Entry 6Y8L (X-ray diffraction, 1.40 A resolution); this record covers chains A and B.

[Chain A (and B)]
Molecule: DNA gyrase subunit B
Organism: Mycolicibacterium thermoresistibile
Notes: EC 5.6.2.2; chain B of this document is another copy of the same molecule, construct and numbering; everything in this record applies to it too
UniProt: A0A117ILT2 (A0A117ILT2_MYCTH); residue numbers follow UniProt; this construct covers 20-102, 123-213, 245-254
Amino-acid sequence (186 residues; numbered 18 to 254; 51 numbers in that range are skipped by the numbering (no residue carries them; nothing is unmodelled there); the number before each row is that of its first residue):
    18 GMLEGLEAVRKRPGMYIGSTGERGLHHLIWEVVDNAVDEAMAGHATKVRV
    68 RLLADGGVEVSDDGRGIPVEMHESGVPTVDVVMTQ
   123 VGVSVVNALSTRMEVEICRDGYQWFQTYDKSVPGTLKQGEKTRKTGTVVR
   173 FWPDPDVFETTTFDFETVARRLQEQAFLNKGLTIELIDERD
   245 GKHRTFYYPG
Unresolved in the structure: 18-19 (chain B: 18-21, 89-91)
Sequence notes: expression tag (18-19); engineered mutation Asp-213 (Val in A0A117ILT2), Gly-245 (Val in A0A117ILT2)
Ion coordination: Zn2+ site 1: His-44 (shared with Asp-51(B), Asp-55(B) of chain B); Zn2+ site 2: Asp-51, Asp-55 (shared with His-44(B) of chain B); Zn2+ site 3: His-61, Glu-138; Zn2+ site 4 near His-61 (its only coordinating residue here)
Small-molecule neighbours:
  - novobiocin (NOV), molecule 1: Arg-29, Gly-31, Met-32
  - novobiocin (NOV), molecule 2: Asn-52, Ala-53, Asp-55, Glu-56, Asp-79, Arg-82, Gly-83, Ile-84, Pro-85, Glu-87, Thr-95, Val-99, Met-100, Val-123, Val-125, Arg-141, Thr-169
What the authors report for this chain:
  - binding site for novobiocin: Arg-141
  - mutagenesis - N52A, E56A, D79A, R82A, G83S: abolished catalytic activity
  - mutagenesis - R141A, R141Q: decreased catalytic activity
  - mutagenesis - R141A, R141Q: unchanged binding to Redx03863

[How chain A and chain B interact]
Residue-residue contacts (34):
  Met-32(A) with Val-99(B), hydrophobic; Val-123(B)
  Tyr-33(A) with Val-123(B), hydrophobic
  Gly-35(A) with Asp-55(B); Ala-59(B)
  Arg-40(A) with Asp-51(B), salt bridge; Val-54(B); Asp-55(B), salt bridge; Met-58(B); Gln-197(B), hydrogen bond; Asn-201(B)
  His-44(A) with Asp-51(B), salt bridge; Asp-55(B), salt bridge
  Asp-51(A) with Arg-40(B), salt bridge; His-44(B), salt bridge
  Val-54(A) with Arg-40(B)
  Asp-55(A) with Gly-35(B); Arg-40(B), salt bridge; His-44(B), salt bridge
  Ala-59(A) with Gly-35(B)
  Val-99(A) with Met-32(B), hydrophobic
  Val-123(A) with Met-32(B); Tyr-33(B), hydrophobic
  Thr-189(A) with Leu-200(B)
  Arg-192(A) with Phe-199(B)
  Arg-193(A) with Arg-193(B); Glu-196(B), salt bridge; Gln-197(B)
  Glu-196(A) with Arg-193(B), salt bridge
  Gln-197(A) with Arg-40(B), hydrogen bond; Arg-193(B)
  Phe-199(A) with Arg-192(B)
  Leu-200(A) with Thr-189(B)
  Asn-201(A) with Arg-40(B)
Other interface residues (no listed pair), chain A (24 interface residues in all): Ile-34, Ser-36, Trp-47, Met-58, Thr-95
Other interface residues (no listed pair), chain B (27 interface residues in all): Ile-34, Ser-36, Trp-47, Arg-82, Pro-85, Thr-95, Gln-102

[Summary]
24 residues of chain A and 27 residues of chain B are in contact; the contacts include 2 hydrogen bonds and 10
salt bridges. Among the polar pairs are Arg-40(A)/Asp-51(B), Arg-40(A)/Asp-55(B) and His-44(A)/Asp-51(B). The
paper reports a binding site for novobiocin at Arg-141(A); N52A, E56A and D79A of chain A, among others,
abolish catalytic activity; 7 substitutions were tested in all.
Both chains are DNA gyrase subunit B (Mycolicibacterium thermoresistibile). Entry 6Y8L (Mycobacterium
thermoresistibile GyrB21 in complex with novobiocin) was determined by X-ray diffraction (same publication as
6Y8N and 6Y8O).
